6IDJ - chain A; structure by X-ray diffraction, 1.90 A resolution.

[Chain A]
Protein: Dihydroorotate dehydrogenase (quinone), mitochondrial
From: Homo sapiens
Notes: EC 1.3.5.2
UniProtKB: Q02127 (PYRD_HUMAN); residues 30-396 here correspond to UniProt positions 29-395 (UniProt number = residue number - 1)
Sequence (390 residues; numbered 7 to 396; the number before each row is that of its first residue):
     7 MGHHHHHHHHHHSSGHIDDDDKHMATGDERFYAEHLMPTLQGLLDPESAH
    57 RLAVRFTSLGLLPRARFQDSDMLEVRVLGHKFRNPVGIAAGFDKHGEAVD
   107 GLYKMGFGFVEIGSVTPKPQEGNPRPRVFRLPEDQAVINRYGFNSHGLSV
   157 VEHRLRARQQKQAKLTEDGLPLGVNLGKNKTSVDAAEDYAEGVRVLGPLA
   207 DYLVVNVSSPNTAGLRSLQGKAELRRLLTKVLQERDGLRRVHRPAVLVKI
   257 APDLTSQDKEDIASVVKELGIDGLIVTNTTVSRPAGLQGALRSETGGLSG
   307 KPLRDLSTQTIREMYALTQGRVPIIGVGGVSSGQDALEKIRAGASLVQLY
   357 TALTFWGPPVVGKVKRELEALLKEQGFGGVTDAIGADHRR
Not modelled in the structure: 7-29
Construct notes: initiating methionine (7); expression tag (8-29)
Ligand contacts:
  - 9AU (4-oxidanyl-3-[(2E,6E)-3,7,11-trimethyldodeca-2,6,10-trienyl]chromen-2-one): Met43, Leu46, Gln47, Pro52, Ala55, His56, Ala59, Phe62, Thr63, Leu68, Phe98, Met111, Val134, Arg136, Val143, Tyr356, Leu359, Thr360, Gly363, Pro364
  - FMN (flavin mononucleotide): Ala95, Ala96, Gly97, Lys100, Gly119, Ser120, Val143, Asn145, Tyr147, Phe149, Asn181, Asn212, Lys255, Thr283, Asn284, Thr285, Ser305, Gly306, Leu309, Val333, Gly334, Gly335, Val336, Gln354, Leu355, Tyr356, Thr357
  - orotic acid (ORO): Lys100, Asn145, Arg146, Tyr147, Gly148, Phe149, Asn150, Asn212, Ser215, Pro216, Asn217, Asn284, Thr285
Swiss-Prot annotation at these positions:
  - active site: Ser215 (Nucleophile)
  - binding site (FMN): Ala96 to Lys100, Ser120, Asn181, Asn212, Lys255, Thr283, Gly306, Gly335, Tyr356, Thr357
  - binding site (substrate): Lys100, Asn145 to Phe149, Asn212 to Asn217, Asn284, Thr285
From the paper describing this entry:
  - binding site for 9AU: Met43, Leu46, Gln47, Pro52, Ala55, His56, Ala59, Thr63, Leu68, Phe98, Met111, Val134, Arg136, Tyr356, Leu359, Thr360, Pro364

[Overview]
Chain A binds flavin mononucleotide, orotic acid and compound 9AU. UniProt lists active-site residue Ser215,
14 FMN-binding residues and 14 substrate-binding residues. From the paper: a binding site for 9AU at Met43,
Leu46 and Gln47 among others.
Chain A is Dihydroorotate dehydrogenase (quinone), mitochondrial (Homo sapiens); the structure, Crystal
structure of human DHODH in complex with ferulenol, was determined by X-ray diffraction (same publication as
6AJ5 and 6AJE).
